PDB entry 5JW4 | X-ray diffraction, 3.70 A resolution | chains A and D of the 12 polymer chains in the assembly

[Chain A]
Name: Hemagglutinin
Organism: Influenza A virus
Reference sequence: Q6DQ34 (Q6DQ34_9INFA); residues 1-321 here correspond to UniProt positions 17-337 (UniProt number = residue number + 16)
Chain sequence (321 residues; numbered 1 to 321; the number before each row is that of its first residue):
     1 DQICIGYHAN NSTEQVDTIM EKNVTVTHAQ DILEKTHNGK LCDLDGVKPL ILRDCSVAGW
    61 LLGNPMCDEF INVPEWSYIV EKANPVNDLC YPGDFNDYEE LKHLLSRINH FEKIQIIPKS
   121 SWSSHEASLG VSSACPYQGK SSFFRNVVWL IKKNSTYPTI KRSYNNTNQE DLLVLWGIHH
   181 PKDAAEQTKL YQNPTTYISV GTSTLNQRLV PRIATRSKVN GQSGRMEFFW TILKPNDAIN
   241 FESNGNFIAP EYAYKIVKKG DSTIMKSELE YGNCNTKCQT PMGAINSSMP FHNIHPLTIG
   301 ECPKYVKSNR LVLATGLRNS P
Construct notes: engineered mutation Lys-182 (Asn198 in Q6DQ34)
Cystine bridges: Cys-42/Cys-274, Cys-55/Cys-67, Cys-90/Cys-135, Cys-278/Cys-302
Covalently attached groups: N-acetylglucosamine (NAG) linked to Asn-23, Asn-165, Asn-286

[Chain D]
Name: Hemagglutinin
Organism: Influenza A virus
Reference sequence: Q6DQ34 (Q6DQ34_9INFA); residues 1-162 here correspond to UniProt positions 347-508 (UniProt number = residue number + 346)
Chain sequence (162 residues; numbered 1 to 162; the number before each row is that of its first residue):
     1 GLFGAIAGFI EGGWQGMVDG WYGYHHSNEQ GSGYAADKES TQKAIDGVTN KVNSIIDKMN
    61 TQFEAVGREF NNLERRIENL NKKMEDGFLD VWTYNAELLV LMENERTLDF HDSNVKNLYD
   121 KVRLQLRDNA KELGNGCFEF YHKCDNECME SVRNGTYDYP QY
Cystine bridges: Cys-144/Cys-148
Covalently attached groups: N-acetylglucosamine (NAG) linked to Asn-154

[Chain A / chain D interface]
Contacting residue pairs - 10 pairs, chain A then chain D:
  Asp-97(A) / Leu-73(D)
  Glu-99(A) / Arg-76(D)
  Glu-100(A) / Leu-73(D)
  Glu-100(A) / Glu-74(D)  hydrogen bond (side chain-backbone)
  Glu-100(A) / Arg-75(D)  hydrogen bond (side chain-backbone)
  Glu-100(A) / Arg-76(D)  salt bridge
  His-103(A) / Arg-75(D)
  His-103(A) / Asn-79(D)
  Arg-107(A) / Asn-79(D)
  Trp-230(A) / Leu-73(D)  hydrophobic
Other interface residues (no listed pair), chain D (6 interface residues in all): Asn-72

[Summary]
The chain A/chain D interface involves 6 residues from each chain, with 2 hydrogen bonds and 1 salt bridge.
Among the polar pairs are Glu-100(A)/Arg-76(D), Glu-100(A)/Glu-74(D) and Glu-100(A)/Arg-75(D).
N-acetylglucosamine is covalently linked to Asn-23(A), Asn-165(A) and Asn-286(A). N-acetylglucosamine is
covalently linked to Asn-154(D).
Here chain A is Hemagglutinin and chain D is Hemagglutinin, both from Influenza A virus. Entry 5JW4 (Structure
of MEDI8852 Fab Fragment in Complex with H5 HA) was determined by X-ray diffraction, deposited together with
5JW3 and 5JW5.
